Entry 1TM3 (X-ray diffraction, 1.57 A resolution); this record covers chains E and I.

== Chain E ==
Molecule: Subtilisin BPN' precursor
Organism: Bacillus amyloliquefaciens
Notes: EC 3.4.21.62; engineered mutation(s): C-terminal 6-His tag
UniProt: P00782 (SUBT_BACAM); residues 1-275 here correspond to UniProt positions 108-382 (UniProt number = residue number + 107)
Chain sequence (281 residues; row label = number of the first residue in the row):
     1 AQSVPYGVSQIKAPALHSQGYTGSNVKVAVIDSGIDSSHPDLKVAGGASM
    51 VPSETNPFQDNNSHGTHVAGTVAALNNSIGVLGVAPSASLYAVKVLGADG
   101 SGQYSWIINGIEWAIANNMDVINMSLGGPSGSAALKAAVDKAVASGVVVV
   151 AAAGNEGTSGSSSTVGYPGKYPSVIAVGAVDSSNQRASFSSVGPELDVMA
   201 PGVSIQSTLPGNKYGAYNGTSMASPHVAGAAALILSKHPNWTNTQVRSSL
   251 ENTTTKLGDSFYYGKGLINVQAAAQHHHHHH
Sequence notes: expression tag (276-281)
Ion coordination: Ca2+: Gln-2, Asp-41, Leu-75, Asn-77, Ile-79, Val-81; Na+: Gly-169, Tyr-171, Val-174

== Chain I ==
Molecule: chymotrypsin inhibitor 2
Organism: Hordeum vulgare subsp. vulgare
UniProt: Q40059 (Q40059_HORVU); residues 21-83 here correspond to UniProt positions 22-84 (UniProt number = residue number + 1)
Chain sequence (64 residues; numbered 20 to 83; the number before each row is that of its first residue):
    20 MKTEWPELVGKSVEEAKKVILQDKPAAQIIVLPVGTIVTKEYRIDRVRLF
    70 VDRLDNIAQVPRVG
Sequence notes: initiating methionine (20); engineered mutation Lys-59 (Met60 in Q40059)

== Interface between chain E and chain I ==
Contacting residue pairs - 44 pairs, chain E then chain I:
  His-64(E) / Thr-58(I)
  His-64(E) / Lys-59(I)
  His-64(E) / Glu-60(I)
  Leu-96(E) / Ile-56(I)
  Leu-96(E) / Thr-58(I)
  Asp-99(E) / Ile-49(I)
  Asp-99(E) / Leu-51(I)
  Gly-100(E) / Ile-56(I)
  Gly-100(E) / Val-57(I)
  Gly-100(E) / Thr-58(I)  hydrogen bond (backbone-backbone)
  Ser-101(E) / Leu-51(I)
  Ser-101(E) / Ile-56(I)
  Ser-101(E) / Val-57(I)
  Gly-102(E) / Thr-55(I)
  Gly-102(E) / Ile-56(I)  hydrogen bond (backbone-backbone)
  Gln-103(E) / Thr-55(I)
  Tyr-104(E) / Gly-54(I)
  Tyr-104(E) / Thr-55(I)
  Tyr-104(E) / Ile-56(I)  hydrophobic
  Ile-107(E) / Ile-56(I)  hydrophobic
  Ser-125(E) / Thr-58(I)
  Ser-125(E) / Lys-59(I)  hydrogen bond (backbone-backbone)
  Leu-126(E) / Ile-56(I)  hydrophobic
  Leu-126(E) / Val-57(I)
  Leu-126(E) / Lys-59(I)
  Gly-127(E) / Ile-56(I)
  Gly-127(E) / Val-57(I)  hydrogen bond (backbone-backbone)
  Gly-127(E) / Lys-59(I)
  Pro-129(E) / Gln-78(I)
  Ala-152(E) / Lys-59(I)
  Gly-154(E) / Lys-59(I)
  Asn-155(E) / Lys-59(I)  hydrogen bond (side chain-backbone)
  Asn-155(E) / Glu-60(I)  hydrogen bond (side chain-backbone)
  Asn-155(E) / Tyr-61(I)
  Glu-156(E) / Arg-81(I)  salt bridge
  Phe-189(E) / Tyr-61(I)  hydrophobic
  Tyr-217(E) / Arg-62(I)  hydrogen bond
  Asn-218(E) / Glu-60(I)
  Asn-218(E) / Tyr-61(I)  hydrogen bond (backbone-backbone)
  Gly-219(E) / Lys-59(I)
  Gly-219(E) / Tyr-61(I)
  Thr-220(E) / Lys-59(I)  hydrogen bond (backbone-backbone)
  Ser-221(E) / Lys-59(I)  hydrogen bond (side chain-backbone)
  Ser-221(E) / Glu-60(I)  hydrogen bond (side chain-backbone)
Other interface residues (no listed pair), chain E (27 interface residues in all): Ser-63, Gly-128, Leu-135, Met-222
Other interface residues (no listed pair), chain I (14 interface residues in all): Arg-67

== Summary ==
Chain E and chain I form an interface of 27 and 14 residues respectively, with 11 hydrogen bonds and 1 salt
bridge. Polar pairs include Glu-156(E)/Arg-81(I), Asn-155(E)/Lys-59(I) and Asn-155(E)/Glu-60(I). The Ca2+ site
is built by Gln-2(E), Asp-41(E), Leu-75(E), Asn-77(E), Ile-79(E) and Val-81(E).
Chain E is Subtilisin BPN' precursor (Bacillus amyloliquefaciens) and chain I is chymotrypsin inhibitor 2
(Hordeum vulgare subsp. vulgare); the structure, crystal structure of the complex of subtilisin BPN' with
chymotrypsin inhibitor 2 M59k mutant, was determined by X-ray diffraction, deposited together with 1TM4, 1TM5,
1TM7, 1TMG, 1TO1 and 1TO2.
